Entry 3DZG (X-ray diffraction, 1.65 A resolution); this record covers chain A.

Chain A:
Molecule: ADP-ribosyl cyclase 1
Source organism: Homo sapiens
Notes: EC 3.2.2.5; fragment: Enzymatic domain:
Reference sequence: P28907 (CD38_HUMAN); numbering as in UniProt (aligned over 45-300)
Sequence (262 residues; numbered 39 to 300; the number before each row is that of its first residue):
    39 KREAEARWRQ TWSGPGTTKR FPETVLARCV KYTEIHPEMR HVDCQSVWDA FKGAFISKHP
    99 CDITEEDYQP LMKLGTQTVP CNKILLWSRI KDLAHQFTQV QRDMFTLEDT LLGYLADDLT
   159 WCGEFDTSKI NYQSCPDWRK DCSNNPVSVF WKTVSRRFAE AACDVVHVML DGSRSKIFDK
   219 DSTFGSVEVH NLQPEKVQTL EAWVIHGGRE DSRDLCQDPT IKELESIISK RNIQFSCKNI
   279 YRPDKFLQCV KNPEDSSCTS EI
Not modelled in the structure: 39-44, 297-300
Differences from the reference sequence: expression tag (39-44); engineered mutation T49 (Gln in P28907), D100 (Asn in P28907), D164 (Asn in P28907), D209 (Asn in P28907), D219 (Asn in P28907)
Disulfides: C67-C82, C99-C180, C119-C201, C160-C173, C254-C275, C287-C296
Ligand contacts:
  - nicotinamide (NCA): W125, K129, L145, E146, D155, W189, S193, T221
  - 2-deoxy-2-fluoro-5-O-phosphono-arabinose (RF5; 2-deoxy-2-fluoro-5-O-phosphono-alpha-D-arabinofuranose): L124, W125, S126, R127, L145, S193, F196, S220, T221, F222, E226
From the paper describing this entry:
  - binding site for nicotinamide: E146, D155, W189
  - binding site for 2-deoxy-2-fluoro-5-O-phosphono-arabinose: E226
  - conformationally variable residues (side-chain flip): E226

Summary:
Ligands of chain A: 2-deoxy-2-fluoro-5-O-phosphono-arabinose and nicotinamide. From the paper: a binding site
for nicotinamide at E146, D155 and W189; a binding site for 2-deoxy-2-fluoro-5-O-phosphono-arabinose at E226.
Chain A is ADP-ribosyl cyclase 1 (Homo sapiens); the structure, Crystal structure of human CD38 extracellular
domain, ara-F-ribose-5'-phosphate/nicotinamide complex, was determined by X-ray diffraction together with
3DZF, 3DZH, 3DZI, 3DZJ and 3DZK from the same study.
